5JH7 - chains B and E of the 6 polymer chains in the assembly; structure by X-ray diffraction, 2.25 A resolution.

== Chain B ==
Protein: Tubulin beta-2B chain
Organism: Bos taurus
UniProtKB: Q6B856 (TBB2B_BOVIN); the author numbering skips numbers that UniProt does not, so the offset changes along the chain: 1-42 = UniProt 1-42; 45-360 = UniProt 43-358; 369-455 = UniProt 359-445
Sequence (445 residues; each row starts with the number of its first residue; note: 10 numbers in that range are skipped by the numbering (no residue carries them; nothing is unmodelled there)):
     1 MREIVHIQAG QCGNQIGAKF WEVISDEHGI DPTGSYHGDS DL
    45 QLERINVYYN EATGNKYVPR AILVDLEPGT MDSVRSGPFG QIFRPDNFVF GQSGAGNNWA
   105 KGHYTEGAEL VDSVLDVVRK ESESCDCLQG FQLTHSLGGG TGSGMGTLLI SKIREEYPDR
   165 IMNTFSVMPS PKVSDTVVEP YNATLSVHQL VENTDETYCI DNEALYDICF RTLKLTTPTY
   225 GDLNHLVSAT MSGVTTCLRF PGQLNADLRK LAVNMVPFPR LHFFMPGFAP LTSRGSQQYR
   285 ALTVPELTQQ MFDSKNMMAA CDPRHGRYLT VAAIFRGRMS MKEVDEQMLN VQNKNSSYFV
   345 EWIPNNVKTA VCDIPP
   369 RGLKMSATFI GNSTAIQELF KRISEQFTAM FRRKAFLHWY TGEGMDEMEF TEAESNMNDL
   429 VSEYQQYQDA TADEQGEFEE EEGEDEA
Not modelled in the structure: 439-455
UniProt features mapped onto this chain:
  - motif: Met1 to Ile4 (MREI motif)
  - binding site (GTP): Gln11, Glu71, Ser140, Gly144, Thr145, Gly146, Asn206, Asn228
  - binding site (Mg(2+)): Glu71
  - modified residue: Ser40 (Phosphoserine), Thr57 (Phosphothreonine), Lys60 (N6-acetyllysine), Ser174 (Phosphoserine), Thr287 (Phosphothreonine), Thr292 (Phosphothreonine), Arg320 (Omega-N-methylarginine), Glu448 (5-glutamyl polyglutamate)
  - cross-link (Glycyl lysine isopeptide (Lys-Gly)): Lys60 (interchain with G-Cter in ubiquitin), Lys326 (interchain with G-Cter in ubiquitin)
Metal / ion sites: Ca2+ near Glu113 (its only coordinating residue here)
Small-molecule neighbours:
  - methanesulfonic acid (03S): Gln11, Glu71, Asn101
  - 6K9 ((1S,3S,6S,9S,12S,14R,16R,18S,20R,21R,22S,26R,29S,31R,32S,33R,35R,36S)-20-[(2S)-3-amino-2-hydroxypropyl]-21-methoxy-14-methyl-8,15-dimethylidene-2,19,30,34,37,39,40,41-octaoxanonacyclo[24.9.2.1~3,32~.1~3,33~.1~6,9~.1~12,16~.0~18,22~.0~29,36~.0~31,35~]hentetracontan-24-one (non-preferred name)): Gln11, Asn101, Pro175, Lys176, Val177, Ser178, Asp179, Thr180, Tyr210, Pro222, Thr223, Tyr224, Leu227
  - GDP (guanosine-5'-diphosphate): Gly10, Gln11, Cys12, Gln15, Ile16, Asp69, Ala99, Asn101, Ser140, Gly142, Gly143, Gly144, Thr145, Gly146, Val171, Pro173, Val177, Ser178, Glu183, Asn206, Leu209, Tyr224, Leu227, Asn228, Val231
Reported in the primary citation:
  - binding site for 6K9: Asn101, Lys176, Val177, Asp179, Tyr224

== Chain E ==
Protein: Stathmin-4
Organism: Rattus norvegicus
UniProtKB: P63043 (STMN4_RAT); residues 3-145 here correspond to UniProt positions 47-189 (UniProt number = residue number + 44)
Sequence (143 residues; row label = number of the first residue in the row):
     3 MADMEVIELN KCTSGQSFEV ILKPPSFDGV PEFNASLPRR RDPSLEEIQK KLEAAEERRK
    63 YQEAELLKHL AEKREHEREV IQKAIEENNN FIKMAKEKLA QKMESNKENR EAHLAAMLER
   123 LQEKDKHAEE VRKNKELKEE ASR
Not modelled in the structure: 3-5, 29-43, 142-145
Construct notes: conflict Met3 (Ile47 in P63043), Ala4 (Ser48 in P63043)
UniProt features mapped onto this chain:
  - modified residue: Ser46 (Phosphoserine)
Metal / ion sites: Ca2+ near Asp44 (its only coordinating residue here)

== Interface between chain B and chain E ==
Pairs across the interface - 27 pairs, chain B then chain E:
  His107(B) - Lys75(E)  hydrogen bond
  Tyr108(B) - His78(E)  hydrogen bond
  Tyr108(B) - Glu79(E)
  Tyr108(B) - Val82(E)  hydrophobic
  Tyr108(B) - Ile83(E)
  Thr109(B) - Ile83(E)
  Leu152(B) - Glu79(E)
  Ser155(B) - Leu72(E)
  Ser155(B) - Lys75(E)
  Ser155(B) - Arg76(E)  hydrogen bond
  Lys156(B) - Arg76(E)
  Lys156(B) - Glu79(E)  salt bridge
  Arg158(B) - Leu68(E)
  Glu159(B) - Leu69(E)
  Glu159(B) - Leu72(E)
  Glu159(B) - Arg76(E)  salt bridge
  Pro162(B) - Glu65(E)
  Gln193(B) - Lys75(E)
  Thr409(B) - Glu89(E)
  Glu411(B) - Val82(E)
  Glu411(B) - Ala86(E)
  Gly412(B) - Val82(E)
  Gly412(B) - Lys85(E)
  Gly412(B) - Ala86(E)
  Met413(B) - Val82(E)
  Asp414(B) - Lys85(E)  salt bridge
  Glu417(B) - His78(E)  salt bridge
Also at the interface, not in a pair above, chain B (18 interface residues in all): Asn197, Gly410

== In short ==
18 residues of chain B face 13 of chain E across their interface; the contacts include 3 hydrogen bonds and 4
salt bridges. Polar pairs include Lys156(B)-Glu79(E), Glu159(B)-Arg76(E) and Asp414(B)-Lys85(E). Ligands of
chain B: GDP, compound 6K9 and methanesulfonic acid. From the paper: a binding site for 6K9 at Asn101(B),
Lys176(B) and Val177(B) among others.
Here chain B is Tubulin beta-2B chain (Bos taurus) and chain E is Stathmin-4 (Rattus norvegicus). Entry 5JH7
(Tubulin-Eribulin complex) was determined by X-ray diffraction.
